PDB entry 8H7K | X-ray diffraction, 1.45 A resolution | chains A and B

== Chain A ==
Name: 3C-like proteinase nsp5
From: Severe acute respiratory syndrome coronavirus 2
Notes: EC 3.4.22.69
UniProtKB: P0DTC1 (R1A_SARS2); residues 1-306 here correspond to UniProt positions 3264-3569 (UniProt number = residue number + 3263)
Amino-acid sequence (306 residues; each row starts with the number of its first residue):
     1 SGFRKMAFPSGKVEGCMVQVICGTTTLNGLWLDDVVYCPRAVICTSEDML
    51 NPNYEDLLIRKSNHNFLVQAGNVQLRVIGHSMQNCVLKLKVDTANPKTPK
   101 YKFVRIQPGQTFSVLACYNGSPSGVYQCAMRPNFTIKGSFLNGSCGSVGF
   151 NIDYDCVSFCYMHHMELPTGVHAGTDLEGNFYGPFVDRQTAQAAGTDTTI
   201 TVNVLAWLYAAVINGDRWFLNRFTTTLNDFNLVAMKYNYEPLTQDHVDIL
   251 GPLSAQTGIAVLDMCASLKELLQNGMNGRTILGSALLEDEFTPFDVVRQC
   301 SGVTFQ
Disordered / not traced: 303-306
Sequence notes: engineered mutation Ile-21 (Thr3284 in P0DTC1), Ala-41 (His3304 in P0DTC1)

== Chain B ==
Name: nsp4/5 peptidyl substrate
From: Severe acute respiratory syndrome coronavirus 2
Amino-acid sequence (10 residues; each row starts with the number of its first residue):
     1 TSAVLQSGFR

== Interface between chain A and chain B ==
Contacting residue pairs (43):
  Ile-21(A) / Arg-10(B)
  Thr-24(A) / Gly-8(B)
  Thr-24(A) / Phe-9(B)
  Thr-24(A) / Arg-10(B)  hydrogen bond (backbone-backbone)
  Thr-25(A) / Ser-7(B)
  Thr-25(A) / Gly-8(B)
  Thr-26(A) / Ser-7(B)
  Thr-26(A) / Gly-8(B)  hydrogen bond (backbone-backbone)
  Thr-26(A) / Arg-10(B)
  Met-49(A) / Leu-5(B)  hydrophobic
  Met-49(A) / Ser-7(B)
  Phe-140(A) / Gln-6(B)
  Leu-141(A) / Gln-6(B)
  Asn-142(A) / Val-4(B)
  Asn-142(A) / Gln-6(B)
  Asn-142(A) / Ser-7(B)
  Gly-143(A) / Gln-6(B)  hydrogen bond (backbone-backbone)
  Gly-143(A) / Ser-7(B)  hydrogen bond (backbone-backbone)
  Gly-143(A) / Gly-8(B)
  Ser-144(A) / Gln-6(B)  hydrogen bond (backbone-backbone)
  Cys-145(A) / Gln-6(B)  hydrogen bond (backbone-backbone)
  Cys-145(A) / Ser-7(B)
  His-163(A) / Gln-6(B)  hydrogen bond
  His-164(A) / Leu-5(B)
  His-164(A) / Gln-6(B)  hydrogen bond (backbone-backbone)
  Met-165(A) / Val-4(B)
  Met-165(A) / Gln-6(B)
  Glu-166(A) / Ala-3(B)
  Glu-166(A) / Val-4(B)  hydrogen bond (backbone-backbone)
  Glu-166(A) / Gln-6(B)
  Pro-168(A) / Thr-1(B)
  Pro-168(A) / Ser-2(B)
  His-172(A) / Gln-6(B)
  Asp-187(A) / Leu-5(B)
  Gln-189(A) / Ser-2(B)
  Gln-189(A) / Ala-3(B)
  Gln-189(A) / Val-4(B)
  Gln-189(A) / Leu-5(B)  hydrogen bond (side chain-backbone)
  Thr-190(A) / Ser-2(B)
  Thr-190(A) / Ala-3(B)  hydrogen bond (backbone-backbone)
  Ala-191(A) / Thr-1(B)
  Ala-191(A) / Ser-2(B)
  Gln-192(A) / Ala-3(B)
Other interface residues (no listed pair), chain A (28 interface residues in all): Gln-19, Leu-27, Ala-41, Tyr-54, Leu-167, Arg-188

== Summary ==
28 residues of chain A face 10 of chain B across their interface; the contacts include 11 hydrogen bonds.
Polar pairs include His-163(A)/Gln-6(B), Gln-189(A)/Leu-5(B) and Thr-24(A)/Arg-10(B).
Here chain A is 3C-like proteinase nsp5 and chain B is nsp4/5 peptidyl substrate, both from Severe acute
respiratory syndrome coronavirus 2. Entry 8H7K (SARS-CoV-2 Mpro Double Mutant (H41A and T21I) in complex with
nsp4/5 peptidyl substrate) was determined by X-ray diffraction.
